3LF2 - chains A and C of the 4 polymer chains in the assembly; structure by X-ray diffraction, 2.30 A resolution.

# Chain A (and C)
Molecule: Short Chain OxidoReductase Q9HYA2
Source organism: Pseudomonas aeruginosa
Notes: chain C of this document is another copy of the same molecule, construct and numbering; everything in this record applies to it too
Reference sequence: Q9HYA2 (Q9HYA2_PSEAE); residues 1-265 here = UniProt positions 1-265
Sequence (265 residues; row label = number of the first residue in the row):
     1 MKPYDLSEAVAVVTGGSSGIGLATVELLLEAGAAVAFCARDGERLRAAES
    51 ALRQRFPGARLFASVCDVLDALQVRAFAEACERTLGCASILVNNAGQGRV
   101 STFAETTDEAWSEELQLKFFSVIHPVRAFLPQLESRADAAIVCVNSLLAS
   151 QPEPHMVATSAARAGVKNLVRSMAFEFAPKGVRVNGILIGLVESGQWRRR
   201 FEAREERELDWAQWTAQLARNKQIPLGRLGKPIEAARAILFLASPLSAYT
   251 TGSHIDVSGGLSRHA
Disordered / not traced: 1-2, 204-209 (chain C: 1-4)
Residues lining bound ligands: NADPH (NDP; NADPH dihydro-nicotinamide-adenine-dinucleotide phosphate): Gly-15, Gly-16, Ser-17, Ser-18, Cys-38, Ala-39, Arg-40, Asp-41, Arg-44, Cys-66, Asp-67, Val-68, Leu-69, Asn-94, Ala-95, Gly-96, Gln-97
What the authors report for this chain:
  - binding site for NADPH: Arg-40, Asp-41
  - conformationally variable residues (helix shift, loop rearrangement, side-chain flip): Arg-40, Asp-41, Asn-94 to Gly-98, Thr-159, Gly-195 to Trp-211
  - catalytic residues: Lys-118, Ser-146, Thr-159, Arg-163 (by similarity / conservation)
  - contacts within the chain: Thr-159/Arg-163

# Chain A / chain C interface
Contacting residue pairs (14):
  Ser-150(A) / His-264(C)
  Ser-150(A) / Ala-265(C)  hydrogen bond (backbone-backbone)
  Gln-151(A) / Arg-263(C)
  Pro-152(A) / Arg-263(C)  hydrogen bond (backbone-side chain)
  Pro-152(A) / Ala-265(C)
  Glu-153(A) / Arg-263(C)  salt bridge
  Arg-263(A) / Ser-150(C)
  Arg-263(A) / Gln-151(C)
  Arg-263(A) / Pro-152(C)  hydrogen bond (side chain-backbone)
  Arg-263(A) / Glu-153(C)  salt bridge
  His-264(A) / Ser-150(C)
  His-264(A) / His-264(C)
  Ala-265(A) / Ser-150(C)  hydrogen bond (backbone-backbone)
  Ala-265(A) / Pro-152(C)

# Summary
Chain A and chain C each contribute 7 residues to their interface, with 4 hydrogen bonds and 2 salt bridges.
Polar pairs include Glu-153(A)/Arg-263(C), Pro-152(A)/Arg-263(C) and Ser-150(A)/Ala-265(C). Bound to chain A:
NADPH. From the paper: catalytic residues Lys-118(A), Ser-146(A) and Thr-159(A) among others; a binding site
for NADPH at Arg-40(A) and Asp-41(A).
Chain A and chain C are both Short Chain OxidoReductase Q9HYA2 (Pseudomonas aeruginosa); the structure, NADPH
Bound Structure of the Short Chain Oxidoreductase Q9HYA2 from Pseudomonas aeruginosa PAO1 Containing an
Atypical ..., was determined by X-ray diffraction (same publication as 3LF1).
